PDB entry 3TO2 | X-ray diffraction, 2.60 A resolution | chains A and C of the 3 polymer chains in the assembly

== Chain A ==
Molecule: MHC class I antigen
Organism: Homo sapiens
UniProtKB: Q53Z42 (Q53Z42_HUMAN); residues 1-275 here correspond to UniProt positions 25-299 (UniProt number = residue number + 24)
Amino-acid sequence (275 residues; numbered 1 to 275; the number before each row is that of its first residue):
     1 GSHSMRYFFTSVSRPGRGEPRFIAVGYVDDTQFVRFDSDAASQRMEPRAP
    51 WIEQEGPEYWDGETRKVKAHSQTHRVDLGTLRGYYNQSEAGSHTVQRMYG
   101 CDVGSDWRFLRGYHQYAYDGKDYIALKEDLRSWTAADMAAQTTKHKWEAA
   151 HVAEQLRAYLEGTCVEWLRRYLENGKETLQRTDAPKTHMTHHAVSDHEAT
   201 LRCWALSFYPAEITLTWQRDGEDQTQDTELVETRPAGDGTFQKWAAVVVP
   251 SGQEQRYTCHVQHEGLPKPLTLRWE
Disulfide bonds: C101-C164, C203-C259

== Chain C ==
Molecule: Md3-C9 peptide derived from Membrane glycoprotein
UniProtKB: Q692E0 (Q692E0_CVHSA); residues 1-9 here correspond to UniProt positions 61-69 (UniProt number = residue number + 60)
Amino-acid sequence (9 residues; numbered 1 to 9; the number before each row is that of its first residue):
     1 LACFVLAAV

== Interface between chain A and chain C ==
Pairs across the interface (36):
  M5(A) with L1(C)
  Y7(A) with L1(C), hydrogen bond (side chain-backbone); A2(C), hydrogen bond (side chain-backbone)
  Y59(A) with L1(C), hydrophobic
  E63(A) with L1(C); A2(C), hydrogen bond (side chain-backbone)
  K66(A) with L1(C); A2(C), hydrogen bond (side chain-backbone); C3(C); F4(C)
  H70(A) with C3(C); L6(C)
  T73(A) with L6(C)
  D77(A) with A8(C); V9(C), hydrogen bond (side chain-backbone)
  T80(A) with V9(C)
  L81(A) with V9(C), hydrophobic
  Y84(A) with V9(C), hydrogen bond (side chain-backbone)
  Y99(A) with A2(C); C3(C), hydrogen bond (side chain-backbone)
  Y116(A) with V9(C)
  T143(A) with V9(C), hydrogen bond (side chain-backbone)
  K146(A) with V9(C), hydrogen bond (side chain-backbone)
  W147(A) with A7(C); A8(C), hydrogen bond (side chain-backbone)
  V152(A) with V5(C), hydrophobic; A7(C), hydrophobic
  Q155(A) with V5(C)
  L156(A) with C3(C), hydrophobic; V5(C), hydrophobic
  Y159(A) with L1(C), hydrogen bond (side chain-backbone); A2(C); C3(C), hydrophobic
  T163(A) with L1(C)
  W167(A) with L1(C), hydrophobic
  Y171(A) with L1(C), hydrogen bond (side chain-backbone)
Interface residues without a listed pair, chain A (27 interface residues in all): R65, A69, R97, Y123

== Overview ==
27 residues of chain A face 9 of chain C across their interface, with 12 hydrogen bonds. Polar pairs include
Y7(A)-L1(C), Y7(A)-A2(C) and E63(A)-A2(C).
Here chain A is MHC class I antigen (Homo sapiens) and chain C is Md3-C9 peptide derived from Membrane
glycoprotein. Entry 3TO2 (Structure of HLA-A*0201 complexed with peptide Md3-C9 derived from a clustering
region of restricted cytotoxic T ...) was determined by X-ray diffraction.
